Entry 1W1J (X-ray diffraction, 2.70 A resolution); this record covers chains A and B.

== Chain A (and B) ==
Protein: Vanillyl-alcohol oxidase
Source organism: Penicillium simplicissimum
Notes: EC 1.1.3.13; chain B of this document is another copy of the same molecule, construct and numbering; everything in this record applies to it too
UniProtKB: P56216 (VAOX_PENSI); residues 1-560 here = UniProt positions 1-560
Amino-acid sequence (560 residues; each row starts with the number of its first residue):
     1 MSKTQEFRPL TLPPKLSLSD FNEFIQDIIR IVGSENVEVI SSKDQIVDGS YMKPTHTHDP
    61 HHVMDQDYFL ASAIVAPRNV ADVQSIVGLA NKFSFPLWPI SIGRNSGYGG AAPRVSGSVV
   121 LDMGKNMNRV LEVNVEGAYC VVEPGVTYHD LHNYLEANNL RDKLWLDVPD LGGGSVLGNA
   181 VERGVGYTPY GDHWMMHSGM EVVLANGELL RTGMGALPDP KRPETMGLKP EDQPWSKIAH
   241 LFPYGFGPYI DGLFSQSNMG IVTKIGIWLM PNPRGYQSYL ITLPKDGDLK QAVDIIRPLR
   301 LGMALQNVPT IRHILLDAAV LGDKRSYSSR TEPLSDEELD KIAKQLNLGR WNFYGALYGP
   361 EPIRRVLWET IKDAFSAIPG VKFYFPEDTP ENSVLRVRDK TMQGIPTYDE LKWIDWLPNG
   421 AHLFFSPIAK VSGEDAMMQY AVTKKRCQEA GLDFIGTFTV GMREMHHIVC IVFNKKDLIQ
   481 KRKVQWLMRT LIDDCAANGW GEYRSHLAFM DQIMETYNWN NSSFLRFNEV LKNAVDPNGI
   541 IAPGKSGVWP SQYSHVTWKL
Not modelled in the structure: 1-5, 42-46
Differences from the reference sequence: engineered mutation Ser505 (Thr in P56216)
Swiss-Prot annotation at these positions:
  - active site: Tyr108, Tyr503, Arg504
  - site: Asp170 (Important for the catalytic mechanism)
  - modified residue: His422 (Tele-8alpha-FAD histidine)
Covalently attached groups: flavin-adenine dinucleotide (FAD) linked to His422
Residues lining bound ligands:
  - Isoeugenol (EUG; 2-methoxy-4-[(1E)-prop-1-en-1-yl]phenol): Tyr108, Asp170, Val185, Tyr187, Phe424, Thr457, Thr459, His466, Ile468, Cys470, Tyr503, Arg504
  - FAD (flavin-adenine dinucleotide): Trp98, Pro99, Ile100, Ser101, Ile102, Gly103, Arg104, Asn105, Ser106, Tyr108, Met123, Pro144, Pro169, Asp170, Leu171, Gly174, Ser175, Leu177, Gly178, Asn179, Val181, Glu182, Gly184, Val185, Tyr187, Gly260, Ile261, Val262, Glu410, Leu411, Trp413, Ile414, Phe424, Tyr503, Arg504, Lys545
Reported in the primary citation:
  - mutagenesis - T505S (40-fold): increased catalytic activity on creosol
  - contacts within the chain: Glu502-Arg504, Ser426-Glu502
  - self-association interface (contacts with another copy of this molecule): Ile238
  - binding site for flavin-adenine dinucleotide: His422
  - catalytic residues: Asp192, Glu464, His466 (proposed by the authors, not directly observed)
  - catalytic residues: Tyr108, Tyr503, Arg504 (citing earlier work)

== How chain A and chain B interact ==
Pairs across the interface (189):
  Val135(A) - Arg297(B)
  Glu136(A) - Arg297(B)  hydrogen bond (backbone-side chain)
  Glu136(A) - Lys430(B)  salt bridge
  Glu136(A) - Ser432(B)
  Gly137(A) - Arg463(B)  hydrogen bond (backbone-side chain)
  Ala138(A) - Arg463(B)  hydrogen bond (backbone-side chain)
  Arg183(A) - Tyr244(B)
  Arg183(A) - Phe246(B)
  Arg183(A) - Gly247(B)  hydrogen bond (side chain-backbone)
  Arg183(A) - Tyr249(B)
  Tyr190(A) - Arg463(B)  hydrogen bond
  Asp192(A) - Tyr244(B)  hydrogen bond
  Trp194(A) - Tyr244(B)
  Met195(A) - Met195(B)  hydrophobic
  Met195(A) - Tyr244(B)
  Leu204(A) - Phe527(B)  hydrophobic
  Leu209(A) - Trp519(B)
  Leu209(A) - Asn520(B)
  Leu209(A) - Ser523(B)  hydrogen bond (backbone-side chain)
  Leu210(A) - Trp519(B)
  Leu210(A) - Ser523(B)
  Leu210(A) - Phe527(B)  hydrophobic
  Arg211(A) - Trp519(B)
  Met214(A) - Ile428(B)  hydrophobic
  Met214(A) - Gly501(B)
  Met214(A) - Tyr517(B)  hydrogen bond
  Ala216(A) - Tyr517(B)
  Ala216(A) - Asn518(B)
  Ala216(A) - Trp519(B)  hydrogen bond (backbone-backbone)
  Ala216(A) - Phe524(B)  hydrophobic
  Leu217(A) - Gly499(B)
  Leu217(A) - Gly501(B)
  Leu217(A) - Thr516(B)
  Leu217(A) - Tyr517(B)
  Pro218(A) - Thr516(B)
  Pro218(A) - Asn518(B)
  Pro218(A) - Trp519(B)
  Pro220(A) - Ala496(B)
  Pro220(A) - Ala497(B)
  Pro220(A) - Asn498(B)
  Pro220(A) - Gly499(B)
  Pro230(A) - Trp519(B)
  Pro230(A) - Asn520(B)
  Gln233(A) - Trp519(B)  hydrogen bond
  Lys237(A) - Lys430(B)
  Lys237(A) - Asp435(B)  salt bridge
  Lys237(A) - Met438(B)
  Lys237(A) - Asn498(B)  hydrogen bond (side chain-backbone)
  Lys237(A) - Gly499(B)
  Lys237(A) - Trp500(B)
  Ile238(A) - Ile428(B)  hydrophobic
  Ile238(A) - Ala429(B)
  Ile238(A) - Lys430(B)
  Leu241(A) - Lys430(B)
  Leu241(A) - Arg463(B)
  Leu241(A) - Glu464(B)
  Phe242(A) - Ile428(B)  hydrophobic
  Phe242(A) - Glu464(B)
  Phe242(A) - His466(B)
  Phe242(A) - Tyr503(B)  hydrophobic
  Tyr244(A) - Arg183(B)  hydrogen bond (backbone-side chain)
  Tyr244(A) - Asp192(B)  hydrogen bond
  Tyr244(A) - Trp194(B)
  Tyr244(A) - Met195(B)  hydrogen bond
  Gly245(A) - Arg183(B)
  Gly245(A) - Tyr503(B)
  Phe246(A) - Arg183(B)
  Phe246(A) - Gln256(B)
  Phe246(A) - Glu502(B)
  Phe246(A) - Ser505(B)
  Phe246(A) - Ile513(B)  hydrophobic
  Phe246(A) - Met514(B)  hydrophobic
  Phe246(A) - Tyr517(B)  hydrophobic
  Phe246(A) - Phe524(B)
  Phe246(A) - Ser546(B)
  Gly247(A) - Arg183(B)  hydrogen bond (backbone-side chain)
  Gly247(A) - Ser255(B)
  Gly247(A) - Gln256(B)  hydrogen bond (backbone-side chain)
  Gly247(A) - Ser546(B)
  Pro248(A) - Gly252(B)
  Pro248(A) - Ser255(B)
  Pro248(A) - Gln256(B)
  Pro248(A) - Ser257(B)
  Pro248(A) - Phe524(B)
  Pro248(A) - Asn528(B)
  Tyr249(A) - Arg183(B)
  Tyr249(A) - Gly252(B)  hydrogen bond (backbone-backbone)
  Tyr249(A) - Leu253(B)
  Tyr249(A) - Ser255(B)
  Ile250(A) - Phe524(B)  hydrophobic
  Ile250(A) - Phe527(B)  hydrophobic
  Ile250(A) - Asn528(B)
  Gly252(A) - Tyr249(B)  hydrogen bond (backbone-backbone)
  Leu253(A) - Tyr249(B)
  Leu253(A) - Leu253(B)  hydrophobic
  Leu253(A) - Phe527(B)  hydrophobic
  Leu253(A) - Leu531(B)  hydrophobic
  Ser255(A) - Gly247(B)
  Ser255(A) - Pro248(B)
  Ser255(A) - Tyr249(B)
  Gln256(A) - Phe246(B)
  Gln256(A) - Gly247(B)  hydrogen bond (side chain-backbone)
  Gln256(A) - Pro248(B)
  Ser257(A) - Pro248(B)
  Trp268(A) - Arg463(B)
  Leu269(A) - Arg463(B)  hydrogen bond (backbone-side chain)
  Pro271(A) - Leu301(B)
  Arg297(A) - Glu136(B)  hydrogen bond (side chain-backbone)
  Leu301(A) - Glu136(B)
  Leu301(A) - Pro271(B)
  Met303(A) - Met270(B)  hydrophobic
  Pro362(A) - Val366(B)  hydrophobic
  Ile363(A) - Leu367(B)  hydrophobic
  Val366(A) - Pro362(B)  hydrophobic
  Val366(A) - Ile363(B)  hydrophobic
  Leu367(A) - Ile363(B)  hydrophobic
  Ile428(A) - Met214(B)  hydrophobic
  Ile428(A) - Ile238(B)  hydrophobic
  Ile428(A) - Phe242(B)  hydrophobic
  Ala429(A) - Ile238(B)
  Lys430(A) - Glu136(B)  salt bridge
  Lys430(A) - Lys237(B)
  Lys430(A) - Ile238(B)
  Lys430(A) - Leu241(B)
  Asp435(A) - Lys237(B)  salt bridge
  Met438(A) - Lys237(B)
  Arg463(A) - Gly137(B)  hydrogen bond (side chain-backbone)
  Arg463(A) - Ala138(B)  hydrogen bond (side chain-backbone)
  Arg463(A) - Tyr190(B)  hydrogen bond
  Arg463(A) - Leu241(B)
  Arg463(A) - Trp268(B)
  Arg463(A) - Leu269(B)  hydrogen bond (side chain-backbone)
  Glu464(A) - Leu241(B)
  Glu464(A) - Phe242(B)
  His466(A) - Phe242(B)
  Ala496(A) - Pro220(B)
  Ala497(A) - Pro220(B)
  Asn498(A) - Lys237(B)  hydrogen bond (backbone-side chain)
  Gly499(A) - Pro220(B)
  Gly499(A) - Lys237(B)
  Trp500(A) - Lys237(B)
  Gly501(A) - Leu217(B)
  Glu502(A) - Phe246(B)
  Tyr503(A) - Phe242(B)  hydrophobic
  Tyr503(A) - Gly245(B)
  Ser505(A) - Phe246(B)
  Met510(A) - Phe246(B)
  Ile513(A) - Phe246(B)  hydrophobic
  Thr516(A) - Leu217(B)
  Thr516(A) - Pro218(B)
  Tyr517(A) - Met214(B)  hydrogen bond
  Tyr517(A) - Ala216(B)
  Tyr517(A) - Leu217(B)
  Tyr517(A) - Phe246(B)  hydrophobic
  Asn518(A) - Ala216(B)  hydrogen bond (backbone-backbone)
  Asn518(A) - Pro218(B)
  Trp519(A) - Leu209(B)
  Trp519(A) - Leu210(B)
  Trp519(A) - Arg211(B)
  Trp519(A) - Gly215(B)
  Trp519(A) - Ala216(B)  hydrogen bond (backbone-backbone)
  Trp519(A) - Pro218(B)
  Trp519(A) - Pro230(B)
  Trp519(A) - Gln233(B)  hydrogen bond
  Asn520(A) - Leu209(B)
  Asn520(A) - Pro230(B)
  Ser523(A) - Leu209(B)  hydrogen bond (side chain-backbone)
  Ser523(A) - Leu210(B)
  Phe524(A) - Leu210(B)  hydrophobic
  Phe524(A) - Ala216(B)  hydrophobic
  Phe524(A) - Phe246(B)
  Phe524(A) - Pro248(B)
  Phe524(A) - Ile250(B)  hydrophobic
  Phe527(A) - Leu204(B)  hydrophobic
  Phe527(A) - Leu210(B)  hydrophobic
  Phe527(A) - Ile250(B)  hydrophobic
  Phe527(A) - Phe254(B)  hydrophobic
  Phe527(A) - Val535(B)  hydrophobic
  Asn528(A) - Pro248(B)
  Asn528(A) - Ile250(B)
  Val530(A) - Ala534(B)
  Leu531(A) - Leu253(B)  hydrophobic
  Leu531(A) - Leu531(B)  hydrophobic
  Leu531(A) - Val535(B)  hydrophobic
  Ala534(A) - Ala534(B)  hydrophobic
  Val535(A) - Phe527(B)  hydrophobic
  Val535(A) - Leu531(B)  hydrophobic
  Ser546(A) - Phe246(B)
  Ser546(A) - Gly247(B)
Also at the interface, not in a pair above, chain A (91 interface residues in all): Tyr139, Glu201, Gly213, Gly215, His240, Phe254, Met259, Met270, Ser432, Arg504, Met514, Val548
Also at the interface, not in a pair above, chain B (89 interface residues in all): Val135, Glu201, Gly213, Met259, Met303, Arg504, Met510, Val530, Val548

== Summary ==
91 residues of chain A and 89 residues of chain B are in contact; the contacts include 31 hydrogen bonds and 4
salt bridges. Among the polar pairs are Glu136(A)-Lys430(B), Lys237(A)-Asp435(B) and Glu136(A)-Arg297(B). The
paper reports catalytic residues Asp192(A), Glu464(A) and His466(A) among others; T505S of chain A increases
catalytic activity on creosol.
Both chains are Vanillyl-alcohol oxidase (Penicillium simplicissimum). Entry 1W1J (STRUCTURE OF THE OCTAMERIC
FLAVOENZYME VANILLYL-ALCOHOL OXIDASE: The505Ser Mutant) was determined by X-ray diffraction, deposited
together with 1W1K, 1W1L and 1W1M.
